8F30 - chains A and B; structure by X-ray diffraction, 3.10 A resolution.

# Chain A
Protein: Lysine-specific histone demethylase 1A
Organism: Homo sapiens
Notes: EC 1.14.99.66
Reference sequence: O60341 (KDM1A_HUMAN); residue numbers follow UniProt; this construct covers 1-852
Sequence (871 residues; each row starts with the number of its first residue; numbers below 1 keep their minus sign (Gly-18 is residue -18)):
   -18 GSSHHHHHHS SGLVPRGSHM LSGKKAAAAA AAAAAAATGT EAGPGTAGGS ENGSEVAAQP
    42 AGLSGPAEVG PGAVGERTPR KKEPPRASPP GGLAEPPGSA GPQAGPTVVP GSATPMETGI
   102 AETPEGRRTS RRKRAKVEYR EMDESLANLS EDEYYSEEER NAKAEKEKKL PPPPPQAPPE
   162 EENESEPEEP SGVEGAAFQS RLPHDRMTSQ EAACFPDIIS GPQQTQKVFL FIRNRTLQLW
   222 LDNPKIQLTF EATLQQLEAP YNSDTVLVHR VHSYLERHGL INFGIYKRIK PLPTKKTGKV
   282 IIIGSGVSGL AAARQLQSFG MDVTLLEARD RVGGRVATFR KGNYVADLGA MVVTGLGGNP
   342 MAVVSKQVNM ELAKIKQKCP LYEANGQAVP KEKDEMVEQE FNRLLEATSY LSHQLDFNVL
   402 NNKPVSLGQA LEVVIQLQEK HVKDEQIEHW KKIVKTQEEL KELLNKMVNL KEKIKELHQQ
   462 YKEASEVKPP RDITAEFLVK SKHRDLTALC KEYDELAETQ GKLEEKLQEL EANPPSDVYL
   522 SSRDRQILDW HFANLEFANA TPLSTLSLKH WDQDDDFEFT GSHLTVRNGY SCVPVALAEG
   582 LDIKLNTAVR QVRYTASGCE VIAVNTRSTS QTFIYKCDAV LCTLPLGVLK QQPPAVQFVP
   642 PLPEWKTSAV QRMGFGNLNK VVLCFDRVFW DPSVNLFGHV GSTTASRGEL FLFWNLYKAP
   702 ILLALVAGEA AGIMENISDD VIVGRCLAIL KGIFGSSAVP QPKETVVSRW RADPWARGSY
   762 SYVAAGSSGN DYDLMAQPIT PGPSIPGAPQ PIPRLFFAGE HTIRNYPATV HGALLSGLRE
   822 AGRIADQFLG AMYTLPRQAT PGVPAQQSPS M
Disordered / not traced: -18 to 172, 837-852
Construct notes: expression tag (-18 to 0)
Small-molecule neighbours: AW2 (XB6; [(2R,3S,4R,5R)-5-(6-amino-9H-purin-9-yl)-3,4-dihydroxyoxolan-2-yl]methyl (2R,3S,4S)-5-{5-[3-([1,1'-biphenyl]-4-yl)propanoyl]-7,8-dimethyl-2,4-dioxo-1,3,4,5-tetrahydrobenzo[g]pteridin-10(2H)-yl}-2,3,4-trihydroxypentyl dihydrogen diphosphate (non-preferred name)): Ile284, Gly285, Ser286, Gly287, Val288, Ser289, Leu307, Glu308, Ala309, Arg310, Gly314, Gly315, Arg316, Val317, Leu329, Gly330, Ala331, Met332, Val333, Thr335, Ala539, Asp555, His564, Thr588, Ala589, Val590, Thr624, Leu625, Pro626, Val629, Val637, Leu659, Lys661, Trp751, Trp756, Ser760, Tyr761, Gly800, Glu801, Ala809, Thr810, Val811, His812, Ala814
From the paper describing this entry:
  - mutagenesis - T684DEL/T685DEL/A686DEL/S687DEL: increased growth in response to AW4

# Chain B
Protein: REST corepressor 1
Organism: Homo sapiens
Reference sequence: Q9UKL0 (RCOR1_HUMAN); residues 305-440 here correspond to UniProt positions 308-443 (UniProt number = residue number + 3)
Sequence (144 residues; each row starts with the number of its first residue):
   297 GPLGSPEFRA KRKPPKGMFL SQEDVEAVSA NATAATTVLR QLDMELVSVK RQIQNIKQTN
   357 SALKEKLDGG IEPYRLPEVI QKCNARWTTE EQLLAVQAIR KYGRDFQAIS DVIGNKSVVQ
   417 VKNFFVNYRR RFNIDEVLQE WEAE
Disordered / not traced: 297-307
Construct notes: expression tag (297-304)

# Interface between chain A and chain B
Contacting residue pairs (86; chain A residue first):
  Glu381(A) - Met314(B)
  Arg384(A) - Lys312(B)  hydrogen bond (side chain-backbone)
  Arg384(A) - Gly313(B)  hydrogen bond (side chain-backbone)
  Arg384(A) - Met314(B)
  Glu387(A) - Pro311(B)
  Ala388(A) - Met314(B)  hydrophobic
  Tyr391(A) - Arg308(B)
  Tyr391(A) - Lys309(B)
  Tyr391(A) - Pro310(B)
  Tyr391(A) - Leu316(B)  hydrophobic
  Gln395(A) - Arg308(B)
  Val414(A) - Val321(B)  hydrophobic
  Gln417(A) - Val324(B)
  Gln417(A) - Ala331(B)
  Leu418(A) - Phe315(B)
  Leu418(A) - Leu316(B)  hydrophobic
  Leu418(A) - Val321(B)  hydrophobic
  Leu418(A) - Val324(B)  hydrophobic
  Gln419(A) - Gly313(B)
  Gln419(A) - Met314(B)
  Gln419(A) - Phe315(B)  hydrogen bond (side chain-backbone)
  Lys421(A) - Asp320(B)  salt bridge
  Lys421(A) - Leu335(B)
  His422(A) - Phe315(B)
  Lys424(A) - Leu335(B)
  Lys424(A) - Leu338(B)
  Lys424(A) - Asp339(B)
  Asp425(A) - Leu338(B)
  Gln427(A) - Leu342(B)
  Ile428(A) - Leu338(B)
  Ile428(A) - Glu341(B)
  Ile428(A) - Leu342(B)
  Trp431(A) - Leu342(B)
  Trp431(A) - Val345(B)  hydrophobic
  Trp431(A) - Lys346(B)
  Ile434(A) - Ile349(B)  hydrophobic
  Val435(A) - Ile349(B)  hydrophobic
  Gln438(A) - Ile349(B)
  Gln438(A) - Ile352(B)
  Gln438(A) - Lys353(B)
  Gln438(A) - Asn356(B)
  Glu439(A) - Ile352(B)
  Leu441(A) - Asn356(B)
  Lys442(A) - Ile352(B)
  Lys442(A) - Thr355(B)
  Lys442(A) - Asn356(B)  hydrogen bond (backbone-side chain)
  Lys442(A) - Leu359(B)
  Leu445(A) - Asn356(B)
  Leu445(A) - Leu359(B)  hydrophobic
  Leu445(A) - Lys360(B)
  Asn446(A) - Leu359(B)
  Val449(A) - Lys362(B)
  Val449(A) - Leu363(B)  hydrophobic
  Lys452(A) - Lys362(B)
  Lys452(A) - Asp364(B)  hydrogen bond (side chain-backbone)
  Lys452(A) - Gly366(B)  hydrogen bond (side chain-backbone)
  Ile455(A) - Tyr370(B)  hydrophobic
  Lys456(A) - Tyr370(B)
  His459(A) - Tyr370(B)
  Ile474(A) - Glu386(B)
  Ile474(A) - Leu389(B)  hydrophobic
  Ile474(A) - Gln393(B)
  Thr475(A) - Gln393(B)
  Phe478(A) - Leu390(B)  hydrophobic
  Phe478(A) - Gln393(B)
  Phe478(A) - Ala394(B)
  Phe478(A) - Lys397(B)
  Lys481(A) - Leu390(B)
  Lys481(A) - Val408(B)
  Ser482(A) - Tyr398(B)
  His484(A) - Leu372(B)
  Arg485(A) - Tyr398(B)
  Arg485(A) - Asp401(B)  salt bridge
  Arg485(A) - Ala404(B)
  Arg485(A) - Asp407(B)
  Asp486(A) - Lys397(B)  salt bridge
  Asp486(A) - Tyr398(B)  hydrogen bond
  Leu487(A) - Tyr370(B)
  Leu487(A) - Leu372(B)  hydrophobic
  Tyr494(A) - Leu363(B)
  Tyr494(A) - Gly366(B)
  Tyr494(A) - Ile367(B)  hydrophobic
  Asp495(A) - Arg371(B)  salt bridge
  Glu505(A) - Lys360(B)  salt bridge
  Glu512(A) - Lys353(B)  salt bridge
  Tyr520(A) - Met314(B)
Other interface residues (no listed pair), chain A (55 interface residues in all): Leu385, Leu396, Phe398, Leu401, Val415, Glu420, Lys432, Met448, Tyr462, Thr488, Cys491
Other interface residues (no listed pair), chain B (53 interface residues in all): Gln318, Ser325, Val334, Gly365, Pro369, Pro373, Ile409

# Overview
Chain A and chain B form an interface of 55 and 53 residues respectively, with 7 hydrogen bonds and 6 salt
bridges. Among the polar pairs are Lys421(A)-Asp320(B), Arg485(A)-Asp401(B) and Asp486(A)-Lys397(B). Ligands
of chain A: AW2. The paper reports that T684DEL/T685DEL/A686DEL/S687DEL of chain A increase growth in response
to AW4.
Here chain A is Lysine-specific histone demethylase 1A and chain B is REST corepressor 1, both from Homo
sapiens. Entry 8F30 (LSD1-CoREST in complex with AW2, long soaking) was determined by X-ray diffraction,
deposited together with 8BOP, 8BOX, 8F2Z, 8F59, 8F6S, 8FDV and 18 further entries.
